PDB entry 4K3I | X-ray diffraction, 2.00 A resolution | chains B and D of the 6 polymer chains in the assembly

[Chain B]
Protein: Methylamine utilization protein MauG
Source organism: Paracoccus denitrificans
Notes: EC 1.-.-.-
UniProtKB: Q51658 (MAUG_PARDP); residues 1-367 here correspond to UniProt positions 21-387 (UniProt number = residue number + 20)
Sequence (373 residues; each row starts with the number of its first residue):
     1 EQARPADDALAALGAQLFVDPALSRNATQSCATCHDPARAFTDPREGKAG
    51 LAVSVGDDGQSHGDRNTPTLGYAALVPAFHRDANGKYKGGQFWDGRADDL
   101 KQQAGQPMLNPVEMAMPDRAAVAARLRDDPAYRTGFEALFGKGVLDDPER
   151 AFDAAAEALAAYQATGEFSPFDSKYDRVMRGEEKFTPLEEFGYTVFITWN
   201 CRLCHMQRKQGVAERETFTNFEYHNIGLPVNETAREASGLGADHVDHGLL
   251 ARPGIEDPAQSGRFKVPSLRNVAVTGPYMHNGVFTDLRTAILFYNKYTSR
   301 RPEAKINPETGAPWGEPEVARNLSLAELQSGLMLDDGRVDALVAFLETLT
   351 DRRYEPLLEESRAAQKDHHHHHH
Disordered / not traced: 1-5, 363-373
Sequence notes: expression tag (368-373)
Glycans and other covalent adducts: heme c (HEC) linked to Cys31, Cys34, Cys201, Cys204
Ion coordination: heme c Fe site 1 near His35 (its only coordinating residue here); Ca2+: Asn66, Thr275, Pro277; heme c Fe site 2: His205, Tyr294; Na+ site 1: Asn231, Thr233; Na+ site 2: Leu250, Arg252, Ile255
Ligand contacts:
  - heme c (HEC), molecule 1: Gln29, Ser30, His35, Ser54, Val55, Gly56, Arg65, Asn66, Thr67, Pro68, Thr69, Leu70, Gln91, Phe92, Trp93, Arg96, Leu100, Gln103, Ala104, Pro107, Met108, Glu113, Met114, Leu159, Gln163, Lys265
  - heme c (HEC), molecule 2: Trp93, Asn200, His205, His224, Ile226, Leu228, Phe264, Lys265, Val266, Pro267, Leu269, Val272, Tyr278, Met279, His280, Leu287, Ala290, Ile291, Tyr294, Ser324, Glu327, Leu328, Leu334, Leu342, Leu346
Curated features (UniProtKB/Swiss-Prot):
  - binding site (heme c): Cys31, Cys34, His35, Cys201, Cys204, His205, His280
Reported in the primary citation:
  - conformationally variable residues: Arg202

[Chain D]
Protein: Methylamine dehydrogenase heavy chain
Source organism: Paracoccus denitrificans
Notes: EC 1.4.99.3
UniProtKB: A1BB97 (A1BB97_PARDP); residues 2-386 here correspond to UniProt positions 33-417 (UniProt number = residue number + 31)
Sequence (385 residues; row label = number of the first residue in the row):
     2 DAPEAETQAQETQGQAAARAAAADLAAGQDDEPRILEAPAPDARRVYVND
    52 PAHFAAVTQQFVIDGEAGRVIGMIDGGFLPNPVVADDGSFIAHASTVFSR
   102 IARGERTDYVEVFDPVTLLPTADIELPDAPRFLVGTYPWMTSLTPDGKTL
   152 LFYQFSPAPAVGVVDLEGKAFKRMLDVPDCYHIFPTAPDTFFMHCRDGSL
   202 AKVAFGTEGTPEITHTEVFHPEDEFLINHPAYSQKAGRLVWPTYTGKIHQ
   252 IDLSSGDAKFLPAVEALTEAERADGWRPGGWQQVAYHRALDRIYLLVDQR
   302 DEWRHKTASRFVVVLDAKTGERLAKFEMGHEIDSINVSQDEKPLLYALST
   352 GDKTLYIHDAESGEELRSVNQLGHGPQVITTADMG
Disordered / not traced: 2-10
Cystine bridges: Cys181-Cys196

[Interface between chain B and chain D]
Pairs across the interface - 11 pairs, chain B then chain D:
  Asn84(B) - Glu33(D)
  Arg208(B) - Gly29(D)  hydrogen bond (side chain-backbone)
  Arg208(B) - Gln30(D)  hydrogen bond (side chain-backbone)
  Arg208(B) - Asp31(D)
  Lys209(B) - Asp31(D)  hydrogen bond (backbone-side chain)
  Lys209(B) - Asp32(D)
  Lys209(B) - Glu33(D)
  Lys209(B) - Pro34(D)
  Gln210(B) - Asp31(D)  hydrogen bond (backbone-side chain)
  Gln210(B) - Asp32(D)
  Gln210(B) - Pro34(D)
The authors on this interface:
  - specific contacts: Arg208(B)-Gly29(D) (hydrogen bond), Lys209(B)-Asp31(D) (hydrogen bond), Gln210(B)-Asp31(D) (hydrogen bond)

[In short]
4 residues of chain B and 6 residues of chain D are in contact, with 4 hydrogen bonds. Polar pairs include
Arg208(B)-Gly29(D), Arg208(B)-Gln30(D) and Lys209(B)-Asp31(D). The paper describes hydrogen bonds between
Arg208(B) and Gly29(D), Lys209(B) and Asp31(D) and Gln210(B) and Asp31(D). Heme c is covalently linked to
Cys31(B) and Cys201(B). The paper reports conformational variability at Arg202(B).
Chain B is Methylamine utilization protein MauG and chain D is Methylamine dehydrogenase heavy chain, both
from Paracoccus denitrificans; the structure, Crystal Structure of the Quinol Form of Methylamine
Dehydrogenase in Complex with the Diferrous Form of ..., was determined by X-ray diffraction.
